Entry 2K1N (solution NMR); this record covers chains F and C of the 6 polymer chains in the assembly.

== Chain F ==
Molecule: 25-nt DNA strand
Notes: engineered mutation(s): A10G
Sequence (25 nucleotides; numbered 1 to 25; the number before each row is that of its first residue):
     1 AAGGTTTCCA ATAATTGTCA ATCAT

== Chain C ==
Name: AbrB family transcriptional regulator
Source organism: Bacillus subtilis
Notes: fragment: sequence database residues 3-57
UniProt: A0A063X7Z2 (A0A063X7Z2_BACIU); numbering as in UniProt (aligned over 1-55)
Chain sequence (55 residues; each row starts with the number of its first residue):
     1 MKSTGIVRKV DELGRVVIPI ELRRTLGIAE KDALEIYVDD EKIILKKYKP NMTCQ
Reported in the primary citation:
  - binding site for the 25-nt DNA strand: Arg-8, Lys-9, Asp-11, Glu-12, Arg-15, Arg-23, Arg-24

== Interface between chain F and chain C ==
Contacting residue pairs - 18 pairs, chain F then chain C:
  DG4(F) / Arg-24(C)  phosphate contact
  DT5(F) / Ile-20(C)  sugar contact
  DT5(F) / Arg-23(C)  phosphate contact
  DT5(F) / Arg-24(C)  phosphate contact
  DT5(F) / Glu-30(C)  phosphate contact
  DT6(F) / Arg-8(C)  phosphate contact
  DT6(F) / Val-17(C)  phosphate contact
  DT6(F) / Ile-18(C)  phosphate contact
  DT6(F) / Pro-19(C)  phosphate contact
  DT6(F) / Ile-20(C)  phosphate contact
  DT6(F) / Arg-23(C)  base contact
  DT7(F) / Arg-8(C)  phosphate contact
  DT7(F) / Val-17(C)  base contact
  DC8(F) / Lys-9(C)  phosphate contact
  DC8(F) / Asp-11(C)  phosphate contact
  DC8(F) / Leu-13(C)  base contact
  DC9(F) / Glu-12(C)  base contact
  DC9(F) / Leu-13(C)  base contact

== Summary ==
Chain F and chain C form an interface of 6 and 12 residues respectively. The paper reports a binding site for
the 25-nt DNA strand at Arg-8(C), Lys-9(C) and Asp-11(C) among others.
Chain F is a 25-nt DNA strand and chain C is AbrB family transcriptional regulator (Bacillus subtilis); the
structure, DNA bound structure of the N-terminal domain of AbrB, was determined by solution NMR.
